PDB entry 8GCH | X-ray diffraction, 1.60 A resolution | chains E and F of the 4 polymer chains in the assembly

== Chain E ==
Protein: Gamma-chymotrypsin A
From: Bos taurus
Notes: EC 3.4.21.1
Reference sequence: P00766 (CTRA_BOVIN); numbering as in UniProt (aligned over 1-13)
Sequence (13 residues; row label = number of the first residue in the row):
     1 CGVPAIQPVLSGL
Not modelled in the structure: 12-13

== Chain F ==
Protein: Gamma-chymotrypsin A
From: Bos taurus
Notes: EC 3.4.21.1
Reference sequence: P00766 (CTRA_BOVIN); residues 16-146 here = UniProt positions 16-146
Sequence (131 residues; row label = number of the first residue in the row):
    16 IVNGEEAVPGSWPWQVSLQDKTGFHFCGGSLINENWVVTAAHCGVTTSDV
    66 VVAGEFDQGSSSEKIQKLKIAKVFKNSKYNSLTINNDITLLKLSTAASFS
   116 QTVSAVCLPSASDDFAAGTTCVTTGWGLTRY
UniProt features mapped onto this chain:
  - active site (Charge relay system): H57, D102
Disulfides: C42-C58

== Interface between chain E and chain F ==
Pairs across the interface - 25 pairs, chain E then chain F:
  C1(E) with A120(F); V121(F); C122(F), disulfide
  G2(E) with W29(F); A120(F), hydrogen bond (backbone-backbone); C122(F), hydrogen bond (backbone-side chain)
  P4(E) with S26(F); P28(F); W29(F), hydrophobic
  A5(E) with Q116(F)
  I6(E) with V23(F), hydrophobic; P24(F); G25(F); S26(F); Q116(F); T117(F)
  Q7(E) with S26(F)
  P8(E) with S26(F); W27(F), hydrophobic
  V9(E) with E20(F); V23(F), hydrophobic
  L10(E) with E20(F); W27(F), hydrophobic; V137(F), hydrophobic
  S11(E) with E20(F), hydrogen bond (backbone-side chain)
Also at the interface, not in a pair above, chain E (11 interface residues in all): V3
Inter-chain disulfides: C1(E)-C122(F)

== In short ==
The interface between chain E and chain F involves 11 residues on one side and 14 on the other, with 1
disulfide bond and 3 hydrogen bonds. Polar contacts include G2(E)-C122(F), S11(E)-E20(F) and G2(E)-A120(F).
UniProt lists active-site residues H57(F) and D102(F) on chain F.
Here chain E is Gamma-chymotrypsin A and chain F is Gamma-chymotrypsin A, both from Bos taurus. Entry 8GCH
(Gamma-chymotrypsin is a complex of alpha-chymotrypsin with its own autolysis products) was determined by
X-ray diffraction.
